PDB entry 7ECV | electron microscopy, 3.43 A resolution | chains G and H of the 12 polymer chains in the assembly

# Chain G (and H)
Protein: CRISPR-associated protein Csy3
From: Pseudomonas aeruginosa
Notes: chain H of this document is another copy of the same molecule, construct and numbering; everything in this record applies to it too
UniProt: A0A659BSG0 (A0A659BSG0_PSEAI); residue numbers follow UniProt; this construct covers 1-342
Chain sequence (342 residues; each row starts with the number of its first residue):
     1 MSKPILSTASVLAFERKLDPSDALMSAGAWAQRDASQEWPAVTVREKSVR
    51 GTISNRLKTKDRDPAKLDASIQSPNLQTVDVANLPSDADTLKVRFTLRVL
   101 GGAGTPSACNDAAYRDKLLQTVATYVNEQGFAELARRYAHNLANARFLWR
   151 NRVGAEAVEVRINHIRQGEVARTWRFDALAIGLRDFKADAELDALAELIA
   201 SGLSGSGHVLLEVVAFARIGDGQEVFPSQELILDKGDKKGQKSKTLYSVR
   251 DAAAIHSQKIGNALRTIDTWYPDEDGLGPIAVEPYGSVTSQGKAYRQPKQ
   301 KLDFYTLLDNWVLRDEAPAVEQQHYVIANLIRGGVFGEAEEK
Not modelled in the structure: 1-5, 339-342 (chain H: 1-5, 337-342)

# Chain G / chain H interface
Contacting residue pairs - 79 pairs, chain G then chain H:
  V11(G) - Q291(H)
  E15(G) - R150(H)
  R16(G) - R150(H)
  R16(G) - E224(H)  salt bridge
  D19(G) - Q223(H)  hydrogen bond (backbone-side chain)
  S21(G) - G222(H)
  D22(G) - R45(H)  salt bridge
  D22(G) - K47(H)  salt bridge
  D22(G) - N83(H)  hydrogen bond
  L24(G) - S86(H)
  T96(G) - D221(H)  hydrogen bond (side chain-backbone)
  T96(G) - Q223(H)  hydrogen bond
  R98(G) - V153(H)  hydrogen bond (side chain-backbone)
  R98(G) - G154(H)  hydrogen bond (side chain-backbone)
  R98(G) - A155(H)
  R98(G) - I219(H)
  R98(G) - Q223(H)
  L100(G) - G154(H)
  A108(G) - S290(H)
  C109(G) - Q291(H)  hydrogen bond (backbone-side chain)
  N110(G) - Q291(H)
  N110(G) - K293(H)
  R166(G) - E156(H)
  Q167(G) - E156(H)
  Q167(G) - R218(H)  hydrogen bond (backbone-side chain)
  G168(G) - R218(H)
  H208(G) - G154(H)  hydrogen bond (side chain-backbone)
  H208(G) - E156(H)  salt bridge
  L210(G) - I219(H)
  L210(G) - G220(H)
  Q229(G) - S48(H)
  E230(G) - K47(H)
  E230(G) - S48(H)
  L231(G) - S48(H)  hydrogen bond (backbone-side chain)
  L231(G) - L76(H)  hydrophobic
  L231(G) - T78(H)
  L233(G) - G240(H)
  Y247(G) - R45(H)  hydrogen bond
  Y247(G) - K47(H)
  V249(G) - R45(H)
  R250(G) - P85(H)
  H256(G) - S48(H)  hydrogen bond (side chain-backbone)
  S257(G) - K47(H)  hydrogen bond
  Q258(G) - K47(H)
  Q258(G) - S48(H)
  Q258(G) - V49(H)
  E283(G) - T52(H)  hydrogen bond
  E283(G) - S54(H)
  P284(G) - I53(H)
  P284(G) - S54(H)
  Y285(G) - N55(H)  hydrogen bond (side chain-backbone)
  Y285(G) - R56(H)
  Y285(G) - L57(H)  hydrogen bond (side chain-backbone)
  Y285(G) - L67(H)  hydrophobic
  S287(G) - T52(H)
  S287(G) - I71(H)
  T289(G) - T52(H)
  T289(G) - I71(H)
  T289(G) - Q72(H)
  G292(G) - D68(H)
  G292(G) - I71(H)
  G292(G) - Q72(H)
  K293(G) - D68(H)
  K293(G) - I71(H)
  A294(G) - D68(H)  hydrogen bond (backbone-side chain)
  Q297(G) - R62(H)
  Q297(G) - D63(H)
  Q297(G) - P64(H)
  Q297(G) - L67(H)
  P298(G) - R62(H)  hydrogen bond (backbone-side chain)
  P298(G) - L67(H)
  K299(G) - R62(H)
  K299(G) - P64(H)
  Y305(G) - S54(H)  hydrogen bond (side chain-backbone)
  Y305(G) - N55(H)
  Y305(G) - R56(H)
  D309(G) - R56(H)  salt bridge
  R332(G) - S54(H)  hydrogen bond
  G337(G) - R56(H)
Other interface residues (no listed pair), chain G (50 interface residues in all): P20, R94, L97, I165, L308, F336, E338
Other interface residues (no listed pair), chain H (45 interface residues in all): T43, E46, P74, Q77, L84, F226, G292

# Overview
50 residues of chain G face 45 of chain H across their interface, with 20 hydrogen bonds and 5 salt bridges.
Polar contacts include R16(G)-E224(H), D22(G)-R45(H) and D22(G)-K47(H).
Both chains are CRISPR-associated protein Csy3 (Pseudomonas aeruginosa). Entry 7ECV (The Csy-AcrIF14 complex)
was determined by electron microscopy (same publication as 7DU0 and 7ECW).
